2JZO - chains A and B of the 3 polymer chains in the assembly; structure by solution NMR.

[Chain A (and B)]
Protein: PTS system mannose-specific EIIAB component
From: Escherichia coli
Notes: EC 2.7.1.69; fragment: PTS EIIB type-4 domain; chain B of this document is another copy of the same molecule, construct and numbering; everything in this record applies to it too
UniProt: P69797 (PTNAB_ECOLI); residue numbers follow UniProt; this construct covers 2-134
Sequence (133 residues; numbered 2 to 134; the number before each row is that of its first residue):
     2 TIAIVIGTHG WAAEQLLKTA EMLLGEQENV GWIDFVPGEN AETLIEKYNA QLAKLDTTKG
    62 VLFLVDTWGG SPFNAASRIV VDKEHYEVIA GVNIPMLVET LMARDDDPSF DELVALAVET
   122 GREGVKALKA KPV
Not modelled in the structure: 131-134
Swiss-Prot annotation at these positions:
  - active site: H10 (Tele-phosphohistidine intermediate)
  - site: V89 (Involved in the phosphoryl transfer between H-10 and H-175)
  - modified residue: H10 (Phosphohistidine), K55 (N6-acetyllysine)
  - mutagenesis: H10 (H10C: Loss of phosphotransferase activity. Unable to dimerize; H10E: Results in the formation of a single complex corresponding to the productive phosphoryl transfer complex), W12 (W12F: Slight phosphotransferase activity. Unable to dimerize), K48 (K48C: Retains more than 50% of phosphotransferase activity), S72 (S72C: Slight phosphotransferase activity. Unable to dimerize), H86 (H86N: Loss of phosphotransferase activity), S110 (S110C: Retains more than 50% of phosphotransferase activity)
Reported in the primary citation:
  - catalytic residues: S72 (proposed by the authors, not directly observed)

[How chain A and chain B interact]
Contacting residue pairs - 67 pairs, chain A then chain B:
  T9(A) with T20(B)
  H10(A) with T20(B)
  W12(A) with Q16(B)
  A13(A) with Q16(B); T20(B)
  Q16(A) with W12(B); A13(B); Q16(B)
  T20(A) with T9(B); H10(B); A13(B)
  M23(A) with H10(B); F36(B)
  L24(A) with H10(B)
  F36(A) with M23(B)
  D67(A) with I95(B); P96(B)
  T68(A) with I95(B); P96(B)
  W69(A) with A128(B); L129(B)
  S78(A) with L129(B)
  V81(A) with L129(B)
  E88(A) with A128(B); L129(B); K130(B)
  V89(A) with A128(B); L129(B)
  I90(A) with K127(B)
  A91(A) with G125(B); V126(B); K127(B)
  G92(A) with N94(B); P96(B); G125(B); V126(B)
  V93(A) with N94(B)
  N94(A) with G92(B); V93(B); N94(B)
  I95(A) with D67(B); T68(B)
  P96(A) with D67(B); T68(B); G92(B)
  M97(A) with V126(B)
  V119(A) with V126(B)
  R123(A) with R123(B); V126(B)
  G125(A) with A91(B); G92(B)
  V126(A) with A91(B); G92(B); M97(B); V119(B); R123(B)
  K127(A) with I90(B); A91(B)
  A128(A) with W69(B); E88(B); V89(B)
  L129(A) with W69(B); S78(B); V81(B); E88(B); V89(B)
  K130(A) with E88(B)
Also at the interface, not in a pair above, chain A (39 interface residues in all): G11, L17, K19, P38, F74, V115, G122
Also at the interface, not in a pair above, chain B (39 interface residues in all): G11, L17, K19, L24, P38, F74, V115, G122

[Summary]
Chain A and chain B each contribute 39 residues to their interface. Curated annotation (UniProt) lists
active-site residue H10(A) and 6 mutagenesis sites on chain A. From the paper: the catalytic residue S72(A).
Chain A and chain B are both PTS system mannose-specific EIIAB component (Escherichia coli); the structure,
Solution NMR structure of the non-productive complex between IIAMannose and IIBMannose of the mannose
transporter of ..., was determined by solution NMR, deposited together with 1VSQ and 2JZN.
